PDB entry 8HZV | X-ray diffraction, 2.33 A resolution | chains A and B of the 4 polymer chains in the assembly

Chain A (and B):
Molecule: Radical S-Adenosyl-L-methionine Enzyme DesII
From: Homo sapiens
Notes: chain B of this document is another copy of the same molecule, construct and numbering; everything in this record applies to it too
Sequence (493 residues; each row starts with the number of its first residue):
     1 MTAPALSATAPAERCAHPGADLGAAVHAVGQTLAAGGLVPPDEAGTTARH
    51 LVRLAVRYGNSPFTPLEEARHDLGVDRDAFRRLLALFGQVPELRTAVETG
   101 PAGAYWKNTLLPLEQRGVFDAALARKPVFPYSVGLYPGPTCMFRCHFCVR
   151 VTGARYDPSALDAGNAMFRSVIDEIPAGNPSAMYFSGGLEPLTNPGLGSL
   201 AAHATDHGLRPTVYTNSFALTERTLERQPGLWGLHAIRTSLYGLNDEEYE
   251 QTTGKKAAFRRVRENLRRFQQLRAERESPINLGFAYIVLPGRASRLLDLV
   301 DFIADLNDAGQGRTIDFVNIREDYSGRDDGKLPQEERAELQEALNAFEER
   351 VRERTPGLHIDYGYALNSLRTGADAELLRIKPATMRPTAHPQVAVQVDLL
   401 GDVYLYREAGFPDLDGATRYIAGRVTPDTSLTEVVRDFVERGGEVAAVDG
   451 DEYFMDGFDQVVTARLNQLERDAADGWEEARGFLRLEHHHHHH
Disordered / not traced: 1-7, 487-493 (chain B: 1-7, 324-335)
Bound ions: 4Fe-4S cluster Fe: Cys141, Cys145, Cys148 (together with S-adenosylmethionine)
Residues lining bound ligands:
  - S-adenosylmethionine (SAM): Cys141, Phe147, Cys148, Ser186, Gly187, Gly188, Leu189, Glu190, Pro191, Tyr214, Thr215, Asn216, Arg238, Ser240, Tyr242, Ile287, Glu322, Asp323, Tyr324, Ser325, Arg327, Glu408
  - 4Fe-4S cluster (SF4): Cys141, Phe143, Arg144, Cys145, Phe147, Cys148, Arg150, Gly188, Leu189, Glu190, Asn216, Tyr242
From the paper describing this entry:
  - 4Fe-4S cluster coordination: Cys141, Cys145, Cys148
  - binding site for S-adenosylmethionine: Gly187 to Glu190, Arg238, Ser240, Tyr242, Asp323, Tyr324
  - catalytic residues: Glu408 (from molecular simulation)
  - mutagenesis - E408A, E408Q: unchanged catalytic activity
  - mutagenesis - D456A: abolished catalytic activity
  - catalytic residues: Asp456
  - contacts within the chain: Glu408-Asp456

How chain A and chain B interact:
Residue-residue contacts (38):
  Ala35(A) - Arg352(B)
  Gly36(A) - Arg352(B)
  Gly36(A) - Pro356(B)
  Gly37(A) - Arg352(B)
  Gly37(A) - Pro356(B)
  Leu38(A) - Pro356(B)
  Gln89(A) - Gly357(B)  hydrogen bond (side chain-backbone)
  Asn108(A) - His491(B)
  Thr109(A) - His493(B)  hydrogen bond
  Gln115(A) - Arg116(B)
  Gln115(A) - Pro180(B)
  Arg116(A) - Gly178(B)
  Arg116(A) - Asn179(B)
  Arg116(A) - Pro180(B)
  Asp120(A) - Arg210(B)  salt bridge
  Lys126(A) - Asp206(B)  hydrogen bond (side chain-backbone)
  Val128(A) - Ala177(B)  hydrophobic
  Asn179(A) - His488(B)  hydrogen bond
  Pro180(A) - His488(B)
  Ser181(A) - His488(B)
  Ser181(A) - His490(B)
  Arg210(A) - His490(B)
  Thr212(A) - His492(B)
  Tyr214(A) - His492(B)  hydrogen bond
  His235(A) - His490(B)
  Arg238(A) - His492(B)
  Arg238(A) - His493(B)
  Phe317(A) - His492(B)
  Asn319(A) - His492(B)
  Arg321(A) - His491(B)
  Arg321(A) - His492(B)  hydrogen bond (side chain-backbone)
  Arg321(A) - His493(B)  hydrogen bond (side chain-backbone)
  Asp361(A) - His491(B)  salt bridge
  Tyr364(A) - His493(B)
  Phe458(A) - His493(B)
  Glu479(A) - Pro279(B)
  Arg481(A) - Arg210(B)
  Leu486(A) - His235(B)
Other interface residues (no listed pair), chain A (31 interface residues in all): Gly117, Gly178

In short:
31 residues of chain A face 17 of chain B across their interface, with 7 hydrogen bonds and 2 salt bridges.
Among the polar pairs are Asp120(A)-Arg210(B), Asp361(A)-His491(B) and Gln89(A)-Gly357(B). The paper reports
catalytic residues Glu408(A) and Asp456(A); D456A of chain A abolishes catalytic activity; 3 substitutions
were tested in all.
Both chains are Radical S-Adenosyl-L-methionine Enzyme DesII (Homo sapiens). Entry 8HZV (The crystal structure
of a Radical SAM Enzyme DesII) was determined by X-ray diffraction together with 8HZY from the same study.
